PDB entry 8A1Y | electron microscopy, 3.30 A resolution | chains B and C of the 6 polymer chains in the assembly

[Chain B]
Molecule: Na(+)-translocating NADH-quinone reductase subunit B
From: Vibrio cholerae
Notes: EC 7.2.1.1
UniProt: A0A085SSI3 (A0A085SSI3_VIBCL); residue numbers follow UniProt; this construct covers 1-415
Amino-acid sequence (415 residues; row label = number of the first residue in the row):
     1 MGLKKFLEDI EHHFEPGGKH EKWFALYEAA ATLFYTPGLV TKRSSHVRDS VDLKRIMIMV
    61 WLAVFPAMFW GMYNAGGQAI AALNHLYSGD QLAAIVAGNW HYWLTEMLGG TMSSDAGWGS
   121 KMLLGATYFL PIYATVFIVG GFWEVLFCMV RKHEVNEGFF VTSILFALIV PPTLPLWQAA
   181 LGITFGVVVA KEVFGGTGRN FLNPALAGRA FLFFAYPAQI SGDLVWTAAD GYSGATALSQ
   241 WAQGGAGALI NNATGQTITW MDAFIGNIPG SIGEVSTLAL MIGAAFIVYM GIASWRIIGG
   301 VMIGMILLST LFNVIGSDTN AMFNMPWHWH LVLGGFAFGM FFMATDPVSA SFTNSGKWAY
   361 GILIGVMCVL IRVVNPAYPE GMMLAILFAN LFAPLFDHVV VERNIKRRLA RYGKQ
Unresolved in the structure: 1-2, 415
Glycans and other covalent adducts: flavin mononucleotide (FMN) linked to Thr-236
Residues lining bound ligands:
  - 1,2-Distearoyl-sn-glycerophosphoethanolamine (3PE), molecule 1: Trp-143, Leu-146, Phe-147, Val-150, Arg-151, Leu-181, Thr-184, Phe-185, Val-188, Val-189, Phe-211
  - 1,2-Distearoyl-sn-glycerophosphoethanolamine (3PE), molecule 2: Trp-260, Met-261, Phe-264, Met-281, Trp-327, His-328, Trp-329, Leu-331
  - 1,2-Distearoyl-sn-glycerophosphoethanolamine (3PE), molecule 3: Trp-295, Arg-296, Ile-303, Leu-307, Asn-354, Ser-355, Trp-358, Ala-359, Ile-362, Leu-363, Val-366, Phe-396
  - FMN (flavin mononucleotide), molecule 1: Ile-169, Leu-206, Arg-209, Phe-213, Trp-226, Ala-237, Leu-238, Ser-239, Ser-271, Glu-274, Gly-334, Gly-335, Phe-338, Gly-339, Met-343, Pro-379, Glu-380, Gly-381, Met-382, Met-383, Leu-384
  - FMN, molecule 2: Phe-213, Phe-214, Pro-217, Ser-221, Gly-222, Asp-223, Gln-243, Ala-377, Tyr-378, Pro-379
  - 2-heptyl-4-hydroxy quinoline N-oxide (HQO): Ala-29, Leu-33, Lys-54, Met-57, Ile-58, Phe-137, Gly-141, Glu-144, Val-145, Val-155, Asn-156, Glu-157, Gly-158, Phe-159, Phe-160
  - riboflavin (RBF): Ile-56, Met-57, Val-60, Gly-158, Val-161, Thr-162, Leu-165, Lys-191, Gly-196, Thr-197, Gly-198, Asn-200, Asn-203, Pro-204, Ala-205, Ile-292, Ala-293, Phe-342, Met-343, Thr-345, Asp-346, Pro-347, Val-348
Reported in the primary citation:
  - binding site for 2-heptyl-4-hydroxy quinoline N-oxide: Leu-33, Phe-160
  - specificity-determining residues: Leu-33 (by similarity / conservation)
  - mutagenesis - F338A, F342A, D346A: decreased catalytic activity
  - mutagenesis - D346A: decreased growth

[Chain C]
Molecule: Na(+)-translocating NADH-quinone reductase subunit C
From: Vibrio cholerae
Notes: EC 7.2.1.1
UniProt: A0A085R7S2 (A0A085R7S2_VIBCL); residue numbers follow UniProt; this construct covers 1-257
Amino-acid sequence (257 residues; each row starts with the number of its first residue):
     1 MASNNDSIKK TLFVVIALSL VCSIIVSAAA VGLRDKQKEN AALDKQSKIL QVAGIEAKGS
    61 KQIVELFNKS IEPRLVDFNT GDFVEGDAAN YDQRKAAKEA SESIKLTAEQ DKAKIQRRAN
   121 VGVVYLVKDG DKTSKVILPV HGNGLWSMMY AFVAVETDGN TVSGLTYYEQ GETPGLGGEV
   181 ENPAWRAQWV GKKLFDENHK PAIKIVKGGA PQGSEHGVDG LSGATLTSNG VQNTFDFWLG
   241 DMGFGPFLTK VRDGGLN
Unresolved in the structure: 1-4
Glycans and other covalent adducts: flavin mononucleotide (FMN) linked to Thr-225
Residues lining bound ligands: FMN (flavin mononucleotide): Leu-145, Trp-146, Glu-172, Thr-173, Leu-176, Gly-177, Lys-207, Gly-223, Ala-224, Leu-226, Thr-227

[How chain B and chain C interact]
Residue-residue contacts (5; chain B residue first):
  Pro-217(B) with Leu-176(C), hydrophobic
  Asp-223(B) with Lys-207(C), salt bridge
  Pro-376(B) with Leu-226(C)
  Ala-377(B) with Trp-146(C), hydrophobic
  Tyr-378(B) with Trp-146(C)
Also at the interface, not in a pair above, chain B (7 interface residues in all): Ala-218, Gln-243
Also at the interface, not in a pair above, chain C (6 interface residues in all): Leu-145, Thr-225

[In short]
The interface between chain B and chain C involves 7 residues on one side and 6 on the other; the contacts
include 1 salt bridge. Its one salt-bridged contact is Asp-223(B)/Lys-207(C). From the paper: a binding site
for 2-heptyl-4-hydroxy quinoline N-oxide at Leu-33(B) and Phe-160(B); F338A, F342A and D346A of chain B reduce
catalytic activity.
Chain B is Na(+)-translocating NADH-quinone reductase subunit B and chain C is Na(+)-translocating
NADH-quinone reductase subunit C, both from Vibrio cholerae; the structure, Sodium pumping NADH-quinone
oxidoreductase with inhibitor HQNO, was determined by electron microscopy together with 8A1T, 8A1U, 8A1V,
8A1W, 8A1X, 8ACW and 8ACY from the same study.
